Entry 3BBP (X-ray diffraction, 3.00 A resolution); this record covers chains A and D of the 4 polymer chains in the assembly.

== Chain A ==
Protein: Ras-related protein Rab-6A
Organism: Homo sapiens
UniProtKB: P20340 (RAB6A_HUMAN); numbering as in UniProt (aligned over 1-206)
Amino-acid sequence (211 residues; each row starts with the number of its first residue; numbers below 1 keep their minus sign (Gly-2 is residue -2)):
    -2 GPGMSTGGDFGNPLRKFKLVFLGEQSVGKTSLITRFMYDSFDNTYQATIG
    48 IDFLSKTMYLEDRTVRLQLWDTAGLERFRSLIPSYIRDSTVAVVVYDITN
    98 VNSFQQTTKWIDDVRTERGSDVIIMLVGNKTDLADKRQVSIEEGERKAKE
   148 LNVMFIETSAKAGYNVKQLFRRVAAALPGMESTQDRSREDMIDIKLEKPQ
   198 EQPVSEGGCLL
Disordered / not traced: -2 to 13, 175-208
Construct notes: expression tag (-2 to 0, 207-208); engineered mutation Leu72 (Gln in P20340)
Swiss-Prot annotation at these positions:
  - motif: Arg32 to Phe50 (Switch 1), Thr69 to Val88 (Switch 2)
  - binding site (GTP): Ser23, Val24, Gly25, Lys26, Thr27, Ser28, Asp39, Asn40, Tyr42, Thr45, Gly71, Asn126, Lys127, Asp129, Ser156, Ala157, Lys158
  - binding site (Mg(2+)): Thr27, Thr45, Asp68
  - modified residue: Ser2 (N-acetylserine), Tyr82 (O-AMP-tyrosine), Ser184 (Phosphoserine)
  - lipidation: Cys206 (S-geranylgeranyl cysteine)
  - mutagenesis: Thr27 (T27N: Loss of APBA1-binding. No loss of RIC1- and RGP1-binding), Ile46 (I46E: Loss of RAB6IP1-binding)
Small-molecule neighbours:
  - GTP (guanosine-5'-triphosphate): Glu21, Gln22, Ser23, Val24, Gly25, Lys26, Thr27, Ser28, Phe38, Asp39, Asn40, Thr41, Tyr42, Gln43, Ala44, Thr45, Thr69, Ala70, Gly71, Leu72, Asn126, Lys127, Asp129, Leu130, Ser156, Ala157, Lys158
  - Mg2+ (MG): Lys26, Thr27, Thr45, Asp68, Thr69

== Chain D ==
Protein: GRIP and coiled-coil domain-containing protein 2
Organism: Homo sapiens
UniProtKB: Q8IWJ2 (GCC2_HUMAN); residues 1547-1612 here correspond to UniProt positions 1446-1511 (UniProt number = residue number - 101)
Amino-acid sequence (71 residues; row label = number of the first residue in the row):
  1542 GPLGSLEPPLWHAEFTKEELVQKLSSTTKSADHLNGLLRETEATNAILME
  1592 QIKLLKSEIRRLERNQEREKS
Disordered / not traced: 1542-1569, 1608-1612
Construct notes: expression tag (1542-1546)
What the authors report for this chain:
  - mutagenesis - I1588A: decreased binding to Rab9
  - mutagenesis - L1595A: abolished binding to Rab9
  - mutagenesis - I1588A/L1595A: decreased binding to Ras-related protein Rab-6A (chain A)
  - mutagenesis - I1588A/L1595A: abolished localization to Golgi complex

== Interface between chain A and chain D ==
Pairs across the interface (9; chain A residue first):
  Gln43(A) - Arg1601(D)
  Ala44(A) - Arg1601(D)  hydrogen bond (backbone-side chain)
  Ile46(A) - Lys1597(D)
  Ile46(A) - Ile1600(D)  hydrophobic
  Ile46(A) - Arg1601(D)
  Ile48(A) - Lys1597(D)  hydrogen bond (backbone-side chain)
  Asp49(A) - Lys1597(D)  salt bridge
  Phe50(A) - Met1590(D)  hydrophobic
  Arg74(A) - Glu1604(D)  salt bridge
The authors on this interface:
  - interface residues, chain A: Phe50(A)
  - hot spots on chain D (mutagenesis) - L1595A: decreased binding to Ras-related protein Rab-6A (chain A)

== Overview ==
Chain A and chain D form an interface of 7 and 5 residues respectively, with 2 hydrogen bonds and 2 salt
bridges. Among the polar pairs are Asp49(A)-Lys1597(D), Arg74(A)-Glu1604(D) and Ala44(A)-Arg1601(D). The paper
reports that I1588A/L1595A and L1595A of chain D reduce binding to Ras-related protein Rab-6A (chain A); the
interface residue Phe50(A).
Here chain A is Ras-related protein Rab-6A and chain D is GRIP and coiled-coil domain-containing protein 2,
both from Homo sapiens. Entry 3BBP (Rab6-GTP:GCC185 Rab binding domain complex) was determined by X-ray
diffraction.
